7SX4 - chains A and E of the 5 polymer chains in the assembly; structure by electron microscopy, 3.50 A resolution.

Chain A:
Molecule: Sodium leak channel non-selective protein, Enhanced green fluorescent protein
From: Homo sapiens
UniProt: chimeric construct of Q8IZF0, A0A7G8ZY66: residues 1-1738 from Q8IZF0 (NALCN_HUMAN) positions 1-1738 (same numbers); residues 1760-2000 from A0A7G8ZY66 positions 1-241 (UniProt number = residue number - 1759)
Chain sequence (2042 residues; row label = number of the first residue in the row):
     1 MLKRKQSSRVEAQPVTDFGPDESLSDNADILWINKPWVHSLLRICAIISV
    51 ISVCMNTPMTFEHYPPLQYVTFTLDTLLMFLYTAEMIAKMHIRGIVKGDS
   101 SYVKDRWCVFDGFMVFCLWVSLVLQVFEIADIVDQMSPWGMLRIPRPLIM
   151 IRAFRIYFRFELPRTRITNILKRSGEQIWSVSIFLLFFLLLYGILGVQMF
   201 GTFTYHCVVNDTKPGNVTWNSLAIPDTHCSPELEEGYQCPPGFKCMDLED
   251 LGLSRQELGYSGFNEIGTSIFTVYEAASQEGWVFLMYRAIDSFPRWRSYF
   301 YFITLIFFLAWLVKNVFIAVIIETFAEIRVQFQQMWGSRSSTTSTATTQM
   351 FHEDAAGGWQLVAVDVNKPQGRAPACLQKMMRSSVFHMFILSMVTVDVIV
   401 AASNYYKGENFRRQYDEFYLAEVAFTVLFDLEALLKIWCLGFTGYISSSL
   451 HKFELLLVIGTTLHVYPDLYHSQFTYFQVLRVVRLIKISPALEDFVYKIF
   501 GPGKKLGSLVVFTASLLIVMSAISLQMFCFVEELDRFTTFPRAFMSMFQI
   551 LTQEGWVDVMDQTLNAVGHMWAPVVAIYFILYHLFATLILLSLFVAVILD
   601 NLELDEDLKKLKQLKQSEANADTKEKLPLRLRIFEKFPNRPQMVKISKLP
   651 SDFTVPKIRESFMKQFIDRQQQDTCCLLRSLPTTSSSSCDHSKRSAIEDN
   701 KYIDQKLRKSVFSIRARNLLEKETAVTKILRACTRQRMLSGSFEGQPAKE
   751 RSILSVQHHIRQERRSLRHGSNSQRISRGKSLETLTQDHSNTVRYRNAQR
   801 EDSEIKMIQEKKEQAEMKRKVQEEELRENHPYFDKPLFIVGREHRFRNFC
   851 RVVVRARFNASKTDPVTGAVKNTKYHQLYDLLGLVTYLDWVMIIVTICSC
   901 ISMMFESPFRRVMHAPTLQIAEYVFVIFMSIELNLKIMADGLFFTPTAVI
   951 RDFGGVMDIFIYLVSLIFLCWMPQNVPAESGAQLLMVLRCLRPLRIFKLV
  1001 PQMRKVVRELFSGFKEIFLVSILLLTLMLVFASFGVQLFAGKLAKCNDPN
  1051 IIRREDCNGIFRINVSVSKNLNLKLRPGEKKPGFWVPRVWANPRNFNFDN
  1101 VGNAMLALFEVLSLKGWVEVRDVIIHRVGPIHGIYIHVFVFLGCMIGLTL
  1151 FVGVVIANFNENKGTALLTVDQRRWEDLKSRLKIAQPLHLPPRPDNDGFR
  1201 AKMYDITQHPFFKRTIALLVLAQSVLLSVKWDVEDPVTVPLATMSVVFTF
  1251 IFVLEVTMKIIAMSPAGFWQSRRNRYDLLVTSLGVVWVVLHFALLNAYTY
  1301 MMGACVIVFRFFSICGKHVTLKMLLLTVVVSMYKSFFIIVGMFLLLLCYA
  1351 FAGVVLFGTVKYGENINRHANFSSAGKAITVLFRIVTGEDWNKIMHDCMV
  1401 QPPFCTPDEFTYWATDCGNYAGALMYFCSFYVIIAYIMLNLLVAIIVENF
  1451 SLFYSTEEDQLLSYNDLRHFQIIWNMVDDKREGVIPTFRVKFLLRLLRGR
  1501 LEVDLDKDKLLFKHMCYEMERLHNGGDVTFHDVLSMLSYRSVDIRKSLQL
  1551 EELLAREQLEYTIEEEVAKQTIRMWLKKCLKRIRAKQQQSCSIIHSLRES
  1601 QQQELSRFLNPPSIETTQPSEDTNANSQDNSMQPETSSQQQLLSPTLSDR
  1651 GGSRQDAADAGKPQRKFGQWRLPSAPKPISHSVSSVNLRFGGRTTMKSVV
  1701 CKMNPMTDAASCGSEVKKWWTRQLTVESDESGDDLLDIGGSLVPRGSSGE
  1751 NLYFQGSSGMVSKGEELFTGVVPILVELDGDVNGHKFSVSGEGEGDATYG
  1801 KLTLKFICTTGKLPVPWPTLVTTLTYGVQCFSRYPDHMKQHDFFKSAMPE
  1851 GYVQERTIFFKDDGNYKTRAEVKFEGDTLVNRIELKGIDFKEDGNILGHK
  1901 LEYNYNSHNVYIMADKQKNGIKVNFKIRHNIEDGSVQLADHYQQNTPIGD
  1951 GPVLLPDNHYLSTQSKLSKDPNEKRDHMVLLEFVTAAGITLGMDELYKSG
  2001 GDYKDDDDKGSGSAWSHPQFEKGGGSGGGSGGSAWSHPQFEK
Disordered / not traced: 1-32, 92-106, 336-346, 365-374, 617-627, 670-710, 741-816, 859-875, 1597-2042
Sequence notes: linker (1739-1759); conflict K1966 (Ala207 in A0A7G8ZY66); expression tag (2001-2042)
Modified / non-standard residues: Y287 (O-sulfo-L-tyrosine; TYS)
UniProt features mapped onto this chain:
  - glycosylation (N-linked (GlcNAc...) asparagine): N210, N216, N1064
Disulfides: C207-C239, C229-C245, C1046-C1057, C1405-C1417
Covalent attachments: N-acetylglucosamine (NAG) linked to N1064
Ligand contacts:
  - N-acetylglucosamine (NAG; 2-acetamido-2-deoxy-beta-D-glucopyranose): N210, D211, P241, G242
  - phosphatidylethanolamine (PEV; (1S)-2-{[(2-aminoethoxy)(hydroxy)phosphoryl]oxy}-1-[(palmitoyloxy)methyl]ethyl stearate): D952, F953, G954, L994, F997, K998, R1004, V1007, R1008, L1010, F1011, L1345, I1433

Chain E:
Molecule: Protein unc-80 homolog
From: Homo sapiens
UniProt: Q8N2C7 (UNC80_HUMAN); residues 1-3258 here = UniProt positions 1-3258
Chain sequence (3283 residues; row label = number of the first residue in the row):
     1 MVKRKSSEGQEQDGGRGIPLPIQTFLWRQTSAFLRPKLGKQYEASCVSFE
    51 RVLVENKLHGLSPALSEAIQSISRWELVQAALPHVLHCTATLLSNRNKLG
   101 HQDKLGVAETKLLHTLHWMLLEAPQDCNNERFGGTDRGSSWGGSSSAFIH
   151 QVENQGSPGQPCQSSSNDEEENNRRKIFQNSMATVELFVFLFAPLVHRIK
   201 ESDLTFRLASGLVIWQPMWEHRQPGVSGFTALVKPIRNIITAKRSSPINS
   251 QSRTCESPNQDARHLEGLQVVCETFQSDSISPKATISGCHRGNSFDGSLS
   301 SQTSQERGPSHSRASLVIPPCQRSRYATYFDVAVLRCLLQPHWSEEGTQW
   351 SLMYYLQRLRHMLEEKPEKPPEPDIPLLPRPRSSSMVAAAPSLVNTHKTQ
   401 DLTMKCNEEEKSLSSEAFSKVSLTNLRRSAVPDLSSDLGMNIFKKFKSRK
   451 EDRERKGSIPFHHTGKRRPRRMGVPFLLHEDHLDVSPTRSTFSFGSFSGL
   501 GEDRRGIEKGGWQTTILGKLTRRGSSDAATEMESLSARHSHSHHTLVSDL
   551 PDPSNSHGENTVKEVRSQISTITVATFNTTLASFNVGYADFFNEHMRKLC
   601 NQVPIPEMPHEPLACANLPRSLTDSCINYSYLEDTEHIDGTNNFVHKNGM
   651 LDLSVVLKAVYLVLNHDISSRICDVALNIVECLLQLGVVPCVEKNRKKSE
   701 NKENETLEKRPSEGAFQFKGVSGSSTCGFGGPAVSGAGDGGGEEGGGGDG
   751 GGGGGDGGGGGGGGGGPYEKNDKNQEKDESTPVSNHRLALTMLIKIVKSL
   801 GCAYGCGEGHRGLSGDRLRHQVFRENAQNCLTKLYKLDKMQFRQTMRDYV
   851 NKDSLNNVVDFLHALLGFCMEPVTDNKAGFGNNFTTVDNKSTAQNVEGII
   901 VSAMFKSLITRCASTTHELHSPENLGLYCDIRQLVQFIKEAHGNVFRRVA
   951 LSALLDSAEKLAPGKKVEENEQESKPAGSKRSEAGSIVDKGQVSSAPEEC
  1001 RSFMSGRPSQTPEHDEQMQGANLGRKDFWRKMFKSQSAASDTSSQSEQDT
  1051 SECTTAHSGTTSDRRARSRSRRISLRKKLKLPIGKRNWLKRSSLSGLADG
  1101 VEDLLDISSVDRLSFIRQSSKVKFTSAVKLSEGGPGSGMENGRDEEENFF
  1151 KRLGCHSFDDHLSPNQDGGKSKNVVNLGAIRQGMKRFQFLLNCCEPGTIP
  1201 DASILAAALDLEAPVVARAALFLECARFVHRCNRGNWPEWMKGHHVNITK
  1251 KGLSRGRSPIVGNKRNQKLQWNAAKLFYQWGDAIGVRLNELCHGESESPA
  1301 NLLGLIYDEETKRRLRKEDEEEDFLDDSTVNPSKCGCPFALKMAACQLLL
  1351 EITTFLRETFSCLPRPRTEPLVDLESCRLRLDPELDRHRYERKISFAGVL
  1401 DENEDSKDSLHSSSHTLKSDAGVEEKKEGSPWSASEPSIEPEGMSNAGAE
  1451 ENYHRNMSWLHVMILLCNQQSFICTHVDYCHPHCYLHHSRSCARLVRAIK
  1501 LLYGDSVDSLRESSNISSVALRGKKQKECSDKSCLRTPSLKKRVSDANLE
  1551 GKKDSGMLKYIRLQVMSLSPAPLSLLIKAAPILTEEMYGDIQPAAWELLL
  1601 SMDEHMAGAAAAMFLLCAVKVPEAVSDMLMSEFHHPETVQRLNAVLKFHT
  1651 LWRFRYQVWPRMEEGAQQIFKIPPPSINFTLPSPVLGMPSVPMFDPPWVP
  1701 QCSGSVQDPINEDQSKSFSARAVSRSHQRAEHILKNLQQEEEKKRLGREA
  1751 SLITAIPITQEACYEPTCTPNSEPEEEVEEVTNLASRRLSVSPSCTSSTS
  1801 HRNYSFRRGSVWSVRSAVSAEDEEHTTEHTPNHHVPQPPQAVFPACICAA
  1851 VLPIVHLMEDGEVREDGVAVSAVAQQVLWNCLIEDPSTVLRHFLEKLTIS
  1901 NRQDELMYMLRKLLLNIGDFPAQTSHILFNYLVGLIMYFVRTPCEWGMDA
  1951 ISATLTFLWEVVGYVEGLFFKDLKQTMKKEQCEVKLLVTASMPGTKTLVV
  2001 HGQNECDIPTQLPVHEDTQFEALLKECLEFFNIPESQSTHYFLMDKRWNL
  2051 IHYNKTYVRDIYPFRRSVSPQLNLVHMHPEKGQELIQKQVFTRKLEEVGR
  2101 VLFLISLTQKIPTAHKQSHVSMLQEDLLRLPSFPRSAIDAEFSLFSDPQA
  2151 GKELFGLDTLQKSLWIQLLEEMFLGMPSEFPWGDEIMLFLNVFNGALILH
  2201 PEDSALLRQYAATVINTAVHFNHLFSLSGYQWILPTMLQVYSDYESNPQL
  2251 RQAIEFACHQFYILHRKPFVLQLFASVAPLLEFPDAANNGPSKGVSAQCL
  2301 FDLLQSLEGETTDILDILELVKAEKPLKSLDFCYGNEDLTFSISEAIKLC
  2351 VTVVAYAPESFRSLQMLMVLEALVPCYLQKLKRQTSQVETVPAAREEIAA
  2401 TAALATSLQALLYSVEVLTRPMTAPQMSRCDQGHKGTTTANHTMSSGVNT
  2451 RYQEQGAKLHFIRENLHLLEEGQGIPREELDERIAREEFRRPRESLLNIC
  2501 TEFYKHCGPRLKILQNLAGEPRVIALELLDVKSHMRLAEIAHSLLKLAPY
  2551 DTQTMESRGLRRYIMEMLPITDWTAEAVRPALILILKRLDRMFNKIHKMP
  2601 TLRRQVEWEPASNLIEGVCLTLQRQPIISFLPHLRSLINVCVNLVMGVVG
  2651 PSSVADGLPLLHLSPYLSPPLPFSTAVVRLVALQIQALKEDFPLSHVISP
  2701 FTNQERREGMLLNLLIPFVLTVGSGSKDSPWLEQPEVQLLLQTVINVLLP
  2751 PRIISTSRSKNFMLESSPAHCSTPGDAGKDLRREGLAESTSQAAYLALKV
  2801 ILVCFERQLGSQWYWLSLQVKEMALRKVGGLALWDFLDFIVRTRIPIFVL
  2851 LRPFIQCKLLAQPAENHEELSARQHIADQLERRFIPRPLCKSSLIAEFNS
  2901 ELKILKEAVHSGSAYQGKTSISTVGTSTSAYRLSLATMSRSNTGTGTVWE
  2951 QDSEPSQQASQDTLSRTDEEDEENDSISMPSVVSEQEAYLLSAIGRRRFS
  3001 SHVSSMSVPQAEVGMLPSQSEPNVLDDSQGLAAEGSLSRVASIQSEPGQQ
  3051 NLLVQQPLGRKRGLRQLRRPLLSRQKTQTEPRNRQGARLSTTRRSIQPKT
  3101 KPSADQKRSVTFIEAQPEPAAAPTDALPATGQLQGCSPAPSRKPEAMDEP
  3151 VLTSSPAIVVADLHSVSPKQSENFPTEEGEKEEDTEAQGATAHSPLSAQL
  3201 SDPDDFTGLETSSLLQHGDTVLHISEENGMENPLLSSQFTFTPTELGKTD
  3251 AVLDESHVGGSGGSDYKDDDDKGNSDYKDDDDK
Disordered / not traced: 1-18, 35-40, 56-74, 95-106, 122-180, 201-211, 234-327, 366-652, 691-784, 801-817, 838-840, 869-894, 958-1173, 1241-1266, 1294-1336, 1363-1451, 1474-1480, 1505-1554, 1703-1735, 1767-1837, 2283-2292, 2335-2337, 2423-2478, 2519-2523, 2647-2668, 2724-2730, 2752-2785, 2862-2865, 2910-3283
Sequence notes: expression tag (3259-3283)
UniProt features mapped onto this chain:
  - modified residue (Phosphoserine): S257, S525, S3042
  - natural variant: V189 (V189M: In IHPRF2), P1700 (P1700S: In IHPRF2)

Chain A / chain E interface:
Residue-residue contacts - 64 pairs, chain A then chain E:
  N639(A) with F2332(E)
  M643(A) with C2333(E), hydrophobic
  I646(A) with T2352(E)
  P650(A) with A2410(E); Y2413(E), hydrophobic
  F653(A) with K2348(E); V2351(E), hydrophobic; T2352(E); S2407(E); A2410(E), hydrophobic
  T654(A) with K2348(E)
  P656(A) with L2349(E), hydrophobic; T2352(E)
  K657(A) with K2267(E); C2333(E)
  I658(A) with K2267(E)
  E660(A) with Y2356(E), hydrogen bond
  F662(A) with S2226(E); L2227(E); P2268(E), hydrophobic; L2271(E), hydrophobic; Q2272(E)
  M663(A) with V2353(E), hydrophobic; Y2356(E), hydrophobic
  K664(A) with Y2356(E)
  Q665(A) with L2227(E); S2228(E)
  F666(A) with L2271(E); A2275(E), hydrophobic; R2362(E), hydrogen bond (backbone-side chain)
  I667(A) with A2357(E), hydrophobic; S2360(E); R2362(E)
  V711(A) with E2245(E), hydrogen bond (backbone-side chain); S2246(E)
  S713(A) with D2243(E); S2246(E), hydrogen bond
  R715(A) with D2243(E), salt bridge
  A716(A) with D2243(E)
  R717(A) with E2202(E), salt bridge
  K722(A) with I2198(E); L2199(E), hydrogen bond (side chain-backbone)
  E723(A) with F2142(E)
  A725(A) with I2198(E), hydrophobic
  V726(A) with I2138(E), hydrophobic; F2142(E), hydrophobic
  I729(A) with N2191(E)
  L730(A) with R2135(E); I2138(E), hydrophobic; D2139(E)
  A732(A) with M2187(E)
  C733(A) with P2134(E), hydrophobic; L2188(E); N2191(E), hydrogen bond
  Q736(A) with D2184(E); M2187(E)
  R737(A) with L2128(E); L2130(E); P2131(E), hydrogen bond (side chain-backbone); L2188(E)
  M817(A) with P2181(E)
  V821(A) with E2179(E)
  C1591(A) with C2006(E), hydrophobic
  I1594(A) with C2006(E), hydrophobic
Other interface residues (no listed pair), chain A (42 interface residues in all): V644, K648, L649, R659, R669, F712, K818
Other interface residues (no listed pair), chain E (52 interface residues in all): E2005, H2200, Q2231, Y2244, K2293, Y2334, A2355, T2406, S2414

In short:
42 residues of chain A and 52 residues of chain E are in contact; the contacts include 7 hydrogen bonds and 2
salt bridges. Polar contacts include R715(A)-D2243(E), R717(A)-E2202(E) and E660(A)-Y2356(E). Ligands of chain
A: N-acetylglucosamine and phosphatidylethanolamine. N-acetylglucosamine is covalently linked to N1064(A).
Here chain A is Sodium leak channel non-selective protein, Enhanced green fluorescent protein and chain E is
Protein unc-80 homolog, both from Homo sapiens. Entry 7SX4 (Human NALCN-FAM155A-UNC79-UNC80 channelosome with
CaM bound, conformation 2/2) was determined by electron microscopy together with 7SX3 from the same study.
